1PQY - chain A; structure by X-ray diffraction, 2.35 A resolution.

[Chain A]
Molecule: Hypothetical protein yfdW
Organism: Escherichia coli
UniProtKB: P69902 (FCTA_ECOLI); residues 4-418 here correspond to UniProt positions 2-416 (UniProt number = residue number - 2)
Sequence (428 residues; row label = number of the first residue in the row):
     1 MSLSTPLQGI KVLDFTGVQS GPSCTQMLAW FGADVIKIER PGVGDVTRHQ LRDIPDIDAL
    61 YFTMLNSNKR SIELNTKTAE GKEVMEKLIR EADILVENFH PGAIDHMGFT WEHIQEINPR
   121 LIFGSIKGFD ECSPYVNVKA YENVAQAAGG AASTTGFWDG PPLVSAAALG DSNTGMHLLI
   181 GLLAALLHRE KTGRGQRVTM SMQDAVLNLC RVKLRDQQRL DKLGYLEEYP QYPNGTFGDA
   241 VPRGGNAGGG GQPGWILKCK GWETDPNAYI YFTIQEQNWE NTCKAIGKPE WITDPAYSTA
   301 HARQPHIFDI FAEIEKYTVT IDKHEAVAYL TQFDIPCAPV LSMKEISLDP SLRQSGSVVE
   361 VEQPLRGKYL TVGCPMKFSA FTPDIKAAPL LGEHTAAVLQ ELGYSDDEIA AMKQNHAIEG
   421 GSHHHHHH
Not modelled in the structure: 1-2, 103-107, 420-428
Differences from the reference sequence: cloning artifact (1-3); modified residue (27, 64, 85, 107, 176, 200, 202, 343, 376, 412); expression tag (419-428)
Modified positions: Mse-1, Mse-107 (selenomethionine); Mse-27, Mse-64, Mse-85, Mse-176, Mse-200, Mse-202, Mse-343, Mse-376, Mse-412 (selenomethionine; parent Met)
UniProt features mapped onto this chain:
  - active site: Asp-171 (Nucleophile)
  - binding site (CoA): Gln-19, Ser-20, Arg-40, Leu-74 to Lys-77, Asn-98 to His-100, His-106, Lys-139 to Glu-142, Gln-275 to Gln-277
  - binding site (substrate): Gly-250 to Gln-252

[Summary]
UniProt lists active-site residue Asp-171, 18 CoA-binding residues and 3 substrate-binding residues.
Chain A is Hypothetical protein yfdW (Escherichia coli); the structure, Crystal structure of formyl-coA
transferase yfdW from E. coli, was determined by X-ray diffraction, deposited together with 1Q6Y and 1Q7E.
